PDB entry 8ETC | electron microscopy, 3.10 A resolution | chains 1 and O of the 42 polymer chains in the assembly

# Chain 1
Molecule: 3497-nt RNA strand
From: Schizosaccharomyces pombe
Sequence (3497 nucleotides; numbered 1 to 3497; the number before each row is that of its first residue):
     1 AUUUGACCUCAAAUCAGGUAGGACUACGCGCUGAACUUAAGCAUAUCAAU
    51 AAGCGCAGGAAAAGAAAAUAACCAUGAUUCCCUCAGUAACGGCGAGUGAA
   101 GCGGGAAAAGCUCAAAUUUGAAAUCUGGCAACAUUUCUUUUGUUGUCCGA
   151 GUUGUAAUUUCAAGAAGCUGCUUUGAGUGUAGACGAUCGGUCUAAGUUCC
   201 UUGGAACAGGACGUCAGAGAGGGUGAGAACCCCGUCUUUGGUCGAUUGGA
   251 UAUGCCAUAUAAAGCGCUUUCGAAGAGUCGAGUUGUUUGGGAAUGCAGCU
   301 CUAAAUGGGUGGUAAAUUUCAUCUAAAGCUAAAUAUUGGCGAGAGACCGA
   351 UAGCGAACAAGUAGAGUGAUCGAAAGAUGAAAAGAACUUUGAAAAGAGAG
   401 UUAAAUAGUACGUGAAAUUGCUGAAAGGGAAGCAUUGGAAAUCAGUCUUA
   451 CCUGGGUGAGAUCAGUAGUCUCUUCGCGAGACUAUGCACUCUGAACCUGU
   501 GGUAGGUCAGCAUCAGUUUUCGGGGGCGGAAAAAGAAUAAGGGAAGGUGG
   551 CUUUCCGGGUUCUGCCUGGGGAGUGUUUAUAGCCCUUGUUGUAAUACGUC
   601 CACUGGGGACUGAGGACUGCGGCUUCGUGCCAAGGAUGCUGACAUAAUGG
   651 UUUUCAAUGGCCCGUCUUGAAACACGGACCAAGGAGUCUAGCAUCUAUGC
   701 GAGUGUUUGGGUGAUGAAAACCCAUCCGCGAAAUGAAAGUGAAUGCAGGU
   751 GGGAACGCCCUUGUGGCGUGCACCAUCGACCGACCCGGAAGUUUGUCAAU
   801 GGAAGGGUUUGAGUAAGAGCAUAGCUGUUGGGACCCGAAAGAUGGUGAAC
   851 UAUGCCUGAAUAGGGUGAAGCCAGAGGAAACUCUGGUGGAGGCUCGUAGA
   901 GAUUCUGACGUGCAAAUCGAUCUUCAAAUUUGGGUAUAGGGGCGAAAGAC
   951 UAAUCGAACCAUCUAGUAGCUGGUUCCUGCCGAAGUUUCCCUCAGGAUAG
  1001 CAGAAACUCAGAUCAGUUUUAUGAGGUAAAGCGAAUGAUUAGAGGUCUUG
  1051 GGGAAGGAAUUUCCUCAACCUAUUCUCAAACUUUAAAUAUGUAAGACGCC
  1101 CUUGUCGCUUAAUUGGACGUGGGCCAUCGAAUGAGAGUUUCUAGUGGGCC
  1151 AUUUUUGGUAAGCAGAACUGGCGAUGCGGGAUGAACCGAACGUGAGGUUA
  1201 AGGUGCCGGAAUGUACGCUCAUCAGACACCAGAAAAGGUGUUAGUUCAUC
  1251 UAGACAGCAGGACGGUGGCCAUGGAAGUCGGAAUCCGCUAAGGAGUGUGU
  1301 AACAACUCACCUGCCGAAUGAACUAGCCCUGAAAAUGGAUGGCGCUUAAG
  1351 CGUACUACCCAUACCUCACCGUCUGGGUUAGCUUUGAGAAGCUCAGACGA
  1401 GUAGGCAGGCGUGGAGGUUUGUGACGAAGCCUUGGGCGUGAGCCUGGGUC
  1451 GAACAGCCUCUAGUGCAGAUCUUGGUGGAAGUAGCAAAUAUUCAAAUGAG
  1501 AACUUUGAAGACUGAAGUGGGGAAAGGUUCCAUGUGAACAGCAGUUGGAC
  1551 AUGGGUUAGUCGAUCCUAAGAGAUAGGGAAGCUCCGUAUGAAAGUUGCAC
  1601 GAUUUUUCGUGCCUCCUAUCGAAAGGGAAUCCGGUUAAUAUUCCGGAACC
  1651 AGAAGGUGGAAUCAACACGGCAACGUAAAUGAAGUUGGAGACGUCGGCGG
  1701 GAGCCCUGGGAAGAGUUCUCUUUUCUUUUUAACAAACCAUUGAACCACCC
  1751 UGAAAUCGGUUUAUCCGGAGCUAGGGUAUGGUGUUUGGAAGAGUUCAGCG
  1801 CCUCAUGCUGAAUCCGGUGCGCUCUCGACGGCCCUUGAAAAUCCAACGGA
  1851 AGAAUGGACCUUCGGGUCCUUGUUUUCACAUCUGGUCGUACUCAUAACCG
  1901 CAGCAGGUCUCCAAGGUGAACAGCCUCUAGUUGAUAGAACAAUGUAGAUA
  1951 AGGGAAGUCGGCAAAAUGGAUCCGUAACUUCGGGAUAAGGAUUGGCUCUA
  2001 AGGGUUGGGUACGUUGGGCCUUGGAACCUGAACGGUUGCUGGACUGAGCG
  2051 UGGACCGAUGUCUUUUCUCGCCUUUCGGGGUGAGAAGGGAUGUUGGACCU
  2101 GCUUGGACCUUGGCGGCCGGGAAGUCCUUGGUCGGGCUUUUCUCCUUCUC
  2151 GGGGAUUAUGCUCUUACUGGCGUACGUUUAACAACCAACUUAGAACUGGU
  2201 ACGGACAAGGGGAAUCUGACUGUCUAAUUAAAACAUAGCAUUGCGAUGGC
  2251 CAGAAAGUGGUGUUGACGCAAUGUGAUUUCUGCCCAGUGCUCUGAAUGUC
  2301 AAAGUGAAGAAAUUCAACCAAGCGCGGGUAAACGGCGGGAGUAACUAUGA
  2351 CUCUCUUAAGGUAGCCAAAUGCCUCGUCAUCUAACUAGUGACGCGCAUGA
  2401 AUGGAUUAACGAGAUUCCCACUGUCCCUAUCUACUAUCUAGCGAAACCAC
  2451 AGCCUGGGGAACGGGCCAGGCAAAAUCAGCGGGGAAAGAAGACCCUGUUG
  2501 AGCUUGACUCUAGUUUGACAUUGUGAAGAGACAUAGAGGGUGUAGGAUAA
  2551 GUGGGAGUAUGUUUCGGCAUACGCCGGUGAAAUACCACUACCUUUAUCGU
  2601 UUCUUUACUUAAUCAAUGAAGCGGAAUUGGGAUUUAUUUCCCAUAUUCUA
  2651 GCGUUAAAGUUUCUUCGCGAACUGAUCCGCGUUGAUGACAUUGUCAGGUG
  2701 GGGAGUUUGGCUGGGGCGGCACAUCUGUUAAAAGAUAACGCAGGUGUCCU
  2751 AAGGGGGACUCAUCGAGAACAGAAAUCUCGAGUAGAAUAAAAGGGUAAAA
  2801 GUCCCCUUGAUUUUGAUUUUCAGUGUGAAUACAAACCAUGAAAGUGUGGC
  2851 CUAUCGAUCCUUUGUUCCCUCGAAAUUUGAGGACAGAGGUGCCAGAAAAG
  2901 UUACCACAGGGAUAACUGGCUUGUGGCAGCCAAGCGUUCAUAGCGACGUU
  2951 GCUUUUUGAUUCUUCGAUGUCGGCUCUUCCUAUCAUACCGAAGCAGAAUU
  3001 CGGUAAGCGUUGGAUUGUUCACCCACUAAUAGGGAACGUGAGCUGGGUUU
  3051 AGACCGUCGUGAGACAGGUUAGUUUUACCCUACUGAUGAAGUGUCGUCGC
  3101 AAUGGUAAUUCAACUUAGUACGAGAGGAACCGUUGAUUCAGAUCAUUGGU
  3151 AUUUGCGGCUGCCUGACAAGGCAAUGCCGCGGAGCUAUCAUCUGCCGGAU
  3201 AACGGCUGAACGCCUCUAAGCCAGAAUCCGUGCCAGAAAGCGACGAUUUU
  3251 UUGGUCCGCAUGAUUUAUAUGUAUAAAAAUAGAGGUAGGACUUGUUCCUA
  3301 CUCUCCUGUAUCGUAGAAGAUGGGCGAUGGUUGAUGAAACGGAAGUGUUU
  3351 UAUUGACUUGUCCAUGAAAUUCCAUUGAAAUCUUGUGCGGAAUCGAAUCC
  3401 AUUGCAUACGACUUUAAUGUGGAACGGGGUAUUGUAAGCAGUAGAGUAGC
  3451 CUUGUUGUUACGAUCUGCUGAGAUUAAGCCUUUGUUCCCAAGAUUUG
Not modelled in the structure: 37-45, 92-95, 288-293, 313-318, 446-505, 552-573, 668-671, 761-763, 789-802, 897-928, 986-999, 1024-1089, 1095-1129, 1381-1387, 1594-1617, 1662-1665, 1740-1745, 1834, 1853-1873, 1919-1921, 1968-2209, 2217-2412, 2485-2916, 2936-2942, 2954-2971, 3015-3021, 3036-3041, 3050-3078, 3249-3270, 3287-3300, 3375-3394, 3442-3464
Sequence notes: conflict C1746 (U7796 in 157310483)

# Chain O
Protein: 60S ribosomal protein L16-B
From: Schizosaccharomyces pombe
UniProt: O42991 (RL16B_SCHPO); numbering as in UniProt (aligned over 1-197)
Sequence (197 residues; each row starts with the number of its first residue):
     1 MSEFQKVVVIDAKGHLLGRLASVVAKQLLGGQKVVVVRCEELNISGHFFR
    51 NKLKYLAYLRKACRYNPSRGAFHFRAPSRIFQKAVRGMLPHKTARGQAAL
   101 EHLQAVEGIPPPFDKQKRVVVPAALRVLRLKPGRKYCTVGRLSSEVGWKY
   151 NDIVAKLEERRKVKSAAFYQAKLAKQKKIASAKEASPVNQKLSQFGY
Not modelled in the structure: 1
Curated features (UniProtKB/Swiss-Prot):
  - modified residue: Ser193 (Phosphoserine)

# Chain 1 / chain O interface
Residue-residue contacts (148; chain 1 residue first):
  A657(1) with Thr93(O), phosphate contact; Ala94(O), hydrogen bond to the phosphate; Arg95(O), hydrogen bond to the phosphate
  U658(1) with Thr93(O), phosphate contact
  G1205(1) with Ser22(O), hydrogen bond to the sugar; Met88(O), hydrogen bond to the base
  C1206(1) with Ser22(O), hydrogen bond to the sugar; Ala25(O), sugar contact; Lys26(O), phosphate contact; Met88(O), hydrogen bond to the sugar
  C1207(1) with Lys26(O), salt bridge to the phosphate; Leu29(O), sugar contact; Met88(O), sugar contact; Leu89(O), sugar contact; Pro90(O), phosphate contact
  G1208(1) with Arg95(O), salt bridge to the phosphate
  G1209(1) with Lys26(O), salt bridge to the phosphate
  U1212(1) with Arg19(O), base contact; Ser22(O), hydrogen bond to the base; Val23(O), base contact; Ala123(O), sugar contact
  C1220(1) with Arg134(O), hydrogen bond to the base
  A1221(1) with Arg50(O), base contact
  U1222(1) with His47(O), salt bridge to the phosphate; Phe49(O), stacking on the base; Arg50(O), phosphate contact; Leu53(O), sugar contact
  A1224(1) with Arg50(O), salt bridge to the phosphate
  U1336(1) with Arg64(O), sugar contact
  G1337(1) with Arg60(O), sugar contact; Lys61(O), sugar contact; Ala62(O), hydrogen bond to the sugar; Cys63(O), hydrogen bond to the base; Arg64(O), salt bridge to the phosphate
  G1338(1) with Arg60(O), salt bridge to the phosphate; Lys61(O), salt bridge to the phosphate
  G1342(1) with Gly87(O), hydrogen bond to the base; Met88(O), base contact
  C1343(1) with Lys83(O), hydrogen bond to the phosphate; Ala84(O), hydrogen bond to the sugar; Gly87(O), sugar contact; Met88(O), base contact
  G1344(1) with Gly18(O), hydrogen bond to the phosphate; Lys83(O), salt bridge to the phosphate; Ala84(O), phosphate contact; Met88(O), sugar contact
  C1345(1) with Leu17(O), phosphate contact; Gly18(O), hydrogen bond to the phosphate; Arg19(O), hydrogen bond to the phosphate
  U1346(1) with Leu16(O), phosphate contact; Arg19(O), salt bridge to the phosphate; Ser45(O), hydrogen bond to the phosphate; Arg50(O), hydrogen bond to the base; Leu130(O), sugar contact; Arg134(O), sugar contact
  U1347(1) with Val127(O), base contact; Leu128(O), base contact; Arg129(O), base contact; Leu130(O), base contact; Lys131(O), hydrogen bond to the base; Arg134(O), salt bridge to the phosphate
  A1348(1) with Arg19(O), sugar contact; Arg129(O), salt bridge to the phosphate
  A1349(1) with Gly18(O), hydrogen bond to the base; Arg19(O), salt bridge to the phosphate; Arg129(O), salt bridge to the phosphate
  C2453(1) with Tyr65(O), hydrogen bond to the sugar
  C2454(1) with Tyr65(O), hydrogen bond to the sugar
  G2470(1) with Ala71(O), hydrogen bond to the sugar; Arg86(O), salt bridge to the phosphate; His91(O), salt bridge to the phosphate; Lys92(O), base contact
  C2471(1) with Phe72(O), hydrogen bond to the phosphate; Arg86(O), salt bridge to the phosphate; Lys92(O), base contact
  A2472(1) with Phe72(O), phosphate contact; Gln97(O), base contact
  A3082(1) with Tyr65(O), phosphate contact; Arg69(O), salt bridge to the phosphate
  C3083(1) with Tyr65(O), phosphate contact; Asn66(O), hydrogen bond to the phosphate; Arg69(O), salt bridge to the phosphate
  U3084(1) with Asn66(O), hydrogen bond to the phosphate
  A3101(1) with Tyr150(O), sugar contact
  A3102(1) with Phe74(O), sugar contact; Lys149(O), salt bridge to the phosphate; Tyr150(O), hydrogen bond to the phosphate
  U3103(1) with His73(O), sugar contact; Phe74(O), phosphate contact; Arg75(O), hydrogen bond to the phosphate
  G3104(1) with Pro67(O), phosphate contact; Ser68(O), hydrogen bond to the sugar; Ala71(O), phosphate contact; His73(O), salt bridge to the phosphate; Arg75(O), salt bridge to the phosphate
  G3105(1) with Pro67(O), phosphate contact
  A3199(1) with Lys52(O), hydrogen bond to the sugar
  U3200(1) with Phe49(O), sugar contact
  G3220(1) with Lys135(O), phosphate contact
  C3228(1) with Leu56(O), sugar contact
  C3229(1) with Leu56(O), sugar contact; Val146(O), phosphate contact; Gly147(O), sugar contact
  G3230(1) with Arg75(O), salt bridge to the phosphate; Val146(O), phosphate contact; Gly147(O), phosphate contact
  U3231(1) with Lys149(O), salt bridge to the phosphate
  U3272(1) with Lys6(O), sugar contact
  U3274(1) with Lys117(O), sugar contact
  A3275(1) with Asp114(O), base contact; Lys115(O), base contact; Gln116(O), sugar contact; Lys117(O), sugar contact; Arg118(O), hydrogen bond to the sugar; Phe168(O), stacking on the base; Lys172(O), salt bridge to the phosphate
  A3276(1) with Arg118(O), phosphate contact; Ser165(O), hydrogen bond to the sugar; Ala166(O), sugar contact; Tyr169(O), stacking on the base; Lys172(O), salt bridge to the phosphate
  A3277(1) with Arg38(O), salt bridge to the phosphate; Arg118(O), salt bridge to the phosphate; Arg161(O), salt bridge to the phosphate; Lys162(O), phosphate contact
  A3278(1) with Lys13(O), salt bridge to the phosphate; Arg38(O), salt bridge to the phosphate; Lys162(O), salt bridge to the phosphate
  A3279(1) with Lys13(O), salt bridge to the phosphate
  U3280(1) with Val127(O), sugar contact
  G3308(1) with Lys117(O), base contact
  G3341(1) with Lys164(O), hydrogen bond to the phosphate
  G3342(1) with Lys164(O), salt bridge to the phosphate
  A3343(1) with Glu107(O), base contact; Gly108(O), base contact; Ile109(O), hydrogen bond to the base; Pro111(O), sugar contact; Leu157(O), hydrogen bond to the base; Glu158(O), hydrogen bond to the base; Arg161(O), base contact
  A3344(1) with Val106(O), base contact; Pro110(O), base contact; Pro112(O), sugar contact
  G3345(1) with Pro111(O), sugar contact
  U3346(1) with Pro111(O), phosphate contact; Pro112(O), base contact
  G3347(1) with Lys115(O), hydrogen bond to the sugar
  U3348(1) with Lys115(O), sugar contact
Interface residues without a listed pair, chain 1 (68 interface residues in all): A656, G2469, U2978, C2979, A3273, U3307, U3311, C3312
Interface residues without a listed pair, chain O (92 interface residues in all): Ile44, Gly46, Leu59, Gly70, Ala76, Gln104, Pro122, Pro132, Glu145, Lys183, Tyr197

# In short
The interface between chain 1 and chain O involves 68 residues on one side and 92 on the other; the contacts
include 37 hydrogen bonds, 34 salt bridges and 3 aromatic stacking contacts. Among the polar pairs are
G1205(1)-Met88(O), U1212(1)-Ser22(O) and C1220(1)-Arg134(O).
Chain 1 is a 3497-nt RNA strand and chain O is 60S ribosomal protein L16-B, both from Schizosaccharomyces
pombe; the structure, Fkbp39 associated nascent 60S ribosome State 4, was determined by electron microscopy
together with 8ESQ, 8ESR, 8ETG, 8ETH, 8ETI, 8ETJ and 3 further entries from the same study.
